PDB entry 4CQR | X-ray diffraction, 2.45 A resolution | chains A and B

Chain A:
Protein: Hemagglutinin HA1
From: Influenza A virus
Notes: fragment: ha1 of trypsin released ectodomain, residues 17-342
Reference sequence: Q6DQ34 (Q6DQ34_9INFA); residues 1-326 here correspond to UniProt positions 17-342 (UniProt number = residue number + 16)
Chain sequence (326 residues; numbered 1 to 326; the number before each row is that of its first residue):
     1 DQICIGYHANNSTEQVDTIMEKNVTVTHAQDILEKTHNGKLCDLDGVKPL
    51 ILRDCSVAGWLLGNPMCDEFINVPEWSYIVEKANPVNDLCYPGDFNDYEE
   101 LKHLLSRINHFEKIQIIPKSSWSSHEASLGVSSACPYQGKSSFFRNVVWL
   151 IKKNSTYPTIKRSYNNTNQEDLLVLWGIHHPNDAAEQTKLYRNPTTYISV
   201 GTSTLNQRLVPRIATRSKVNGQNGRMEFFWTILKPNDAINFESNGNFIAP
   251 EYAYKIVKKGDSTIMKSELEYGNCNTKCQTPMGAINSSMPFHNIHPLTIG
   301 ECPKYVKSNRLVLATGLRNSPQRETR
Unresolved in the structure: 322-326
Disulfide bonds: Cys-42/Cys-274, Cys-55/Cys-67, Cys-90/Cys-135, Cys-278/Cys-302
Covalent attachments: N-acetylglucosamine (NAG) linked to Asn-11, Asn-23, Asn-165, Asn-286
Differences from the reference sequence: engineered mutation Arg-192 (Gln208 in Q6DQ34), Asn-223 (Ser239 in Q6DQ34); conflict Thr-325 (Arg341 in Q6DQ34)

Chain B:
Protein: Hemagglutinin HA2
From: Influenza A virus
Notes: fragment: ha2 of trypsin released ectodomain, residues 347-512
Reference sequence: Q6DQ34 (Q6DQ34_9INFA); residues 1-166 here correspond to UniProt positions 347-512 (UniProt number = residue number + 346)
Chain sequence (166 residues; numbered 1 to 166; the number before each row is that of its first residue):
     1 GLFGAIAGFIEGGWQGMVDGWYGYHHSNEQGSGYAADKESTQKAIDGVTN
    51 KVNSIIDKMNTQFEAVGREFNNLERRIENLNKKMEDGFLDVWTYNAELLV
   101 LMENERTLDFHDSNVKNLYDKVRLQLRDNAKELGNGCFEFYHKCDNECME
   151 SVRNGTYDYPQYSEEA
Unresolved in the structure: 163-166
Disulfide bonds: Cys-144/Cys-148
Covalent attachments: N-acetylglucosamine (NAG) linked to Asn-154
Ligand contacts: MPO (3[N-morpholino]propane sulfonic acid): Trp-14, His-25, Tyr-34, Asn-135, Cys-137

How chain A and chain B interact:
Pairs across the interface - 104 pairs, chain A then chain B:
  Asp-1(A) / Ser-27(B)
  Asp-1(A) / Asn-28(B)
  Asp-1(A) / Glu-139(B)
  Asp-1(A) / Phe-140(B)  hydrogen bond (backbone-backbone)
  Asp-1(A) / Lys-143(B)
  Asp-1(A) / Cys-144(B)  hydrogen bond (side chain-backbone)
  Gln-2(A) / His-26(B)
  Gln-2(A) / Ser-27(B)  hydrogen bond (backbone-backbone)
  Gln-2(A) / Leu-133(B)
  Gln-2(A) / Cys-137(B)
  Gln-2(A) / Phe-138(B)
  Gln-2(A) / Glu-139(B)
  Gln-2(A) / Phe-140(B)
  Gln-2(A) / Met-149(B)
  Ile-3(A) / His-25(B)
  Ile-3(A) / Cys-137(B)
  Ile-3(A) / Phe-138(B)  hydrogen bond (backbone-backbone)
  Ile-3(A) / Phe-140(B)  hydrophobic
  Ile-3(A) / Val-152(B)  hydrophobic
  Cys-4(A) / Trp-14(B)
  Cys-4(A) / Gly-23(B)
  Cys-4(A) / Tyr-24(B)
  Cys-4(A) / His-25(B)  hydrogen bond (backbone-backbone)
  Cys-4(A) / Gly-136(B)
  Cys-4(A) / Cys-137(B)  disulfide
  Ile-5(A) / Ile-10(B)
  Ile-5(A) / Trp-14(B)
  Ile-5(A) / Gly-23(B)
  Ile-5(A) / Tyr-24(B)  hydrophobic
  Ile-5(A) / Val-122(B)  hydrophobic
  Ile-5(A) / Gly-136(B)  hydrogen bond (backbone-backbone)
  Gly-6(A) / Trp-14(B)
  Gly-6(A) / Met-17(B)
  Gly-6(A) / Tyr-22(B)
  Gly-6(A) / Gly-23(B)  hydrogen bond (backbone-backbone)
  Tyr-7(A) / Ile-6(B)
  Tyr-7(A) / Ala-7(B)  hydrogen bond (side chain-backbone)
  Tyr-7(A) / Ile-10(B)  hydrogen bond (side chain-backbone)
  Tyr-7(A) / Glu-11(B)
  Tyr-7(A) / Gly-12(B)
  Tyr-7(A) / Gly-13(B)  hydrogen bond (side chain-backbone)
  Tyr-7(A) / Trp-14(B)  hydrogen bond (backbone-backbone)
  Tyr-7(A) / Met-17(B)
  Tyr-7(A) / Trp-21(B)
  Tyr-7(A) / Val-115(B)  hydrophobic
  His-8(A) / Met-17(B)  hydrogen bond (side chain-backbone)
  His-8(A) / Gly-20(B)
  His-8(A) / Trp-21(B)  hydrogen bond (backbone-backbone)
  Ala-9(A) / Gly-13(B)
  Ala-9(A) / Trp-14(B)  hydrogen bond (backbone-backbone)
  Ala-9(A) / Gln-15(B)
  Asn-10(A) / Gln-15(B)  hydrogen bond (backbone-side chain)
  Val-16(A) / Asn-104(B)
  Asp-17(A) / Leu-101(B)
  Asp-17(A) / Asn-104(B)  hydrogen bond (backbone-side chain)
  Thr-18(A) / Leu-101(B)
  Thr-18(A) / Asn-104(B)
  Thr-18(A) / Glu-105(B)
  Ile-19(A) / Leu-101(B)  hydrophobic
  Ile-19(A) / Glu-105(B)
  Met-20(A) / Glu-105(B)  hydrogen bond (backbone-side chain)
  Val-24(A) / Leu-108(B)  hydrophobic
  Val-26(A) / Leu-108(B)  hydrophobic
  His-28(A) / Trp-21(B)
  Gln-30(A) / Val-52(B)
  Glu-99(A) / Glu-69(B)
  Glu-99(A) / Phe-70(B)
  Glu-99(A) / Asn-71(B)
  Lys-102(A) / Glu-69(B)  salt bridge
  Lys-266(A) / Glu-69(B)  salt bridge
  Pro-290(A) / Ile-56(B)  hydrophobic
  Phe-291(A) / Met-59(B)  hydrophobic
  Phe-291(A) / Gln-62(B)
  Phe-291(A) / Ala-96(B)  hydrophobic
  Leu-297(A) / Ala-65(B)  hydrophobic
  Leu-297(A) / Val-66(B)
  Lys-304(A) / Met-59(B)
  Lys-304(A) / Asn-60(B)  hydrogen bond (side chain-backbone)
  Lys-304(A) / Gln-62(B)
  Tyr-305(A) / Gln-62(B)  hydrogen bond (backbone-side chain)
  Tyr-305(A) / Leu-89(B)  hydrophobic
  Val-306(A) / Thr-93(B)
  Lys-307(A) / Asp-90(B)  salt bridge
  Lys-307(A) / Thr-93(B)  hydrogen bond (backbone-side chain)
  Ser-308(A) / Thr-93(B)
  Ser-308(A) / Glu-97(B)  hydrogen bond
  Leu-311(A) / Glu-97(B)
  Val-312(A) / Val-100(B)
  Val-312(A) / Asn-104(B)  hydrogen bond (backbone-side chain)
  Leu-313(A) / Ile-55(B)  hydrophobic
  Leu-313(A) / Asn-104(B)
  Ala-314(A) / Asn-104(B)  hydrogen bond (backbone-side chain)
  Ala-314(A) / Thr-107(B)
  Thr-315(A) / Trp-21(B)
  Thr-315(A) / Val-48(B)
  Thr-315(A) / Thr-107(B)
  Thr-315(A) / His-111(B)  hydrogen bond (backbone-side chain)
  Gly-316(A) / Trp-21(B)
  Gly-316(A) / Leu-108(B)
  Gly-316(A) / His-111(B)  hydrogen bond (backbone-side chain)
  Leu-317(A) / Tyr-22(B)  hydrophobic
  Leu-317(A) / His-111(B)
  Ser-320(A) / Gly-12(B)
  Ser-320(A) / Gly-13(B)  hydrogen bond (side chain-backbone)
Interface residues without a listed pair, chain A (44 interface residues in all): Asn-11, Thr-27, Ile-32, Glu-81, Pro-296, Arg-318
Interface residues without a listed pair, chain B (67 interface residues in all): Val-18, Glu-29, Glu-64, Gly-67, Glu-74, Asp-86, Trp-92, Leu-98, Leu-118, Tyr-119, Leu-126, His-142, Arg-153
Cross-chain cystine bridges: Cys-4(A)/Cys-137(B)

Overview:
Chain A and chain B form an interface of 44 and 67 residues respectively, with 1 disulfide bond, 26 hydrogen
bonds and 3 salt bridges. Polar pairs include Lys-102(A)/Glu-69(B), Lys-266(A)/Glu-69(B) and
Lys-307(A)/Asp-90(B). Compound MPO is bound between chain A and chain B.
Here chain A is Hemagglutinin HA1 and chain B is Hemagglutinin HA2, both from Influenza A virus. Entry 4CQR
(H5 (VN1194) Ser227Asn/Gln196Arg Mutant Haemagglutinin in Complex with Human Receptor Analogue 6'SLN) was
determined by X-ray diffraction, deposited together with 4CQP, 4CQQ, 4CQS, 4CQU, 4CQV, 4CQW and 5 further
entries.
